1EWC - chain A; structure by X-ray diffraction, 1.95 A resolution.

Chain A:
Protein: Enterotoxin H
Organism: Staphylococcus aureus
UniProt: P0A0M0 (ETXH_STAAU); residues 2-215 here correspond to UniProt positions 26-239 (UniProt number = residue number + 24)
Amino-acid sequence (214 residues; row label = number of the first residue in the row):
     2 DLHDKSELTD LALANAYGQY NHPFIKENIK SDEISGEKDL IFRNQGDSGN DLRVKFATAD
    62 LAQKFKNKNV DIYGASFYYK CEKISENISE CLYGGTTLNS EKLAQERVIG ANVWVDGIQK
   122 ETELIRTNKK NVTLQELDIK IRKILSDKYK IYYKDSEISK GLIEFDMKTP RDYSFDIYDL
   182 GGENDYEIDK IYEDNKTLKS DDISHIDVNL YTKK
Sequence notes: conflict Gly182 (Lys206 in P0A0M0)
Cystine bridges: Cys82-Cys92
Bound ions: Zn2+: His206, Asp208

Overview:
His206 and Asp208 coordinate Zn2+.
Chain A is Enterotoxin H (Staphylococcus aureus); the structure, Crystal structure of ZN2+ loaded
staphylococcal enterotoxin H, was determined by X-ray diffraction together with 1F77 and 1ENF from the same
study.
